Entry 1QUO (X-ray diffraction, 1.90 A resolution); this record covers chain A.

== Chain A ==
Name: Protein (lysozyme)
Source organism: Enterobacteria phage T4
Notes: EC 3.2.1.17
UniProtKB: P00720 (LYS_BPT4); residues 1-162 here = UniProt positions 1-162
Sequence (162 residues; numbered 1 to 162; the number before each row is that of its first residue):
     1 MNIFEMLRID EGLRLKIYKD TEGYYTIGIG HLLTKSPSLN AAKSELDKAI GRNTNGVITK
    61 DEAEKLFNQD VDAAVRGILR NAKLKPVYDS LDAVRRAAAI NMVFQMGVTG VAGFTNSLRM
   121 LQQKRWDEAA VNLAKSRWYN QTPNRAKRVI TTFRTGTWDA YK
Differences from the reference sequence: engineered mutation Thr54 (Cys in P00720), Ala97 (Cys in P00720), Ala99 (Leu in P00720), Val108 (Glu in P00720)
Small-molecule neighbours: 2-hydroxyethyl disulfide (HED): Ile3, Phe4, Asp72, Ile100
Swiss-Prot annotation at these positions:
  - active site (Proton donor/acceptor): Glu11, Asp20
  - binding site (substrate): Leu32, Phe104, Ser117, Asn132

== Overview ==
Bound to chain A: 2-hydroxyethyl disulfide. Curated annotation (UniProt) lists active-site residues Glu11 and
Asp20 and 4 substrate-binding residues.
Chain A is Protein (lysozyme) (Enterobacteria phage T4); the structure, L99A/E108V mutant of T4 lysozyme, was
determined by X-ray diffraction, deposited together with 1QUD, 1QUG and 1QUH.
